PDB entry 7EU8 | electron microscopy, 4.07 A resolution (low resolution: residue-level contacts below are approximate; hydrogen-bond / salt-bridge calls are withheld) | chains B and C of the 4 polymer chains in the assembly

Chain B:
Protein: Glutamate receptor ionotropic, NMDA 2B
Organism: Homo sapiens
UniProt: Q13224 (NMDE2_HUMAN); residues 1-842 here = UniProt positions 1-842
Sequence (862 residues; each row starts with the number of its first residue):
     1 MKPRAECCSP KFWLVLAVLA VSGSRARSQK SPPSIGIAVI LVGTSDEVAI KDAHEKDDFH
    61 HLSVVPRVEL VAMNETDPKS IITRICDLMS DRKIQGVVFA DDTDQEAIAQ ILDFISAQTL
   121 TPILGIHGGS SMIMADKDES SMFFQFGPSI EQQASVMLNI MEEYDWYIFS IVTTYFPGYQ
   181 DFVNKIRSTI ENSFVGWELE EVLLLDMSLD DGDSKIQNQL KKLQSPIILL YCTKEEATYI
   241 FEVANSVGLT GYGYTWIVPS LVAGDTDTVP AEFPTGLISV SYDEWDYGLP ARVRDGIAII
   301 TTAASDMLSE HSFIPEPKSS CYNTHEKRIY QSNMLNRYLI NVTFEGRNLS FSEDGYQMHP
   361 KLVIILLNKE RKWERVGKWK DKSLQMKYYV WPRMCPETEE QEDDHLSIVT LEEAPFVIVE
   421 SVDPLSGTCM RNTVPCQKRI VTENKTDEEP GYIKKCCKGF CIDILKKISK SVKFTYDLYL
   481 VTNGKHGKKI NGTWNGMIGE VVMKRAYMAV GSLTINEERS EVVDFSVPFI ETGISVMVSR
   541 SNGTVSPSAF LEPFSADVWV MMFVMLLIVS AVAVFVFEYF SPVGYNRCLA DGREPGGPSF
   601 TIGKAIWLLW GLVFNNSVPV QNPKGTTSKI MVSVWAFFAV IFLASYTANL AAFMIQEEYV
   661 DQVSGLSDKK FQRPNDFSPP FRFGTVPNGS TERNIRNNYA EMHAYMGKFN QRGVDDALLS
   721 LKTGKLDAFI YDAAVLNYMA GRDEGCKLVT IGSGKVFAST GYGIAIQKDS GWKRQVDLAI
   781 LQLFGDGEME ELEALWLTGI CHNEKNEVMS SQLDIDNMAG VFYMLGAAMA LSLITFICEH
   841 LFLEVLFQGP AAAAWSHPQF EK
Not modelled in the structure: 1-33, 43-44, 201-212, 328-330, 393-402, 442-450, 580-599, 804-809, 839-862
Disulfide bonds: Cys-436/Cys-457
Glycans and other covalent adducts: N-acetylglucosamine (NAG) linked to Asn-341, Asn-688
Differences from the reference sequence: expression tag (843-862)
Residues lining bound ligands: Esketamine (JC9; (2S)-2-(2-chlorophenyl)-2-(methylamino)cyclohexan-1-one): Leu-643, Ala-644, Thr-647
Curated features (UniProtKB/Swiss-Prot):
  - region: Lys-604 to Pro-623 (Pore-forming)
  - binding site (Zn(2+)): His-127, Glu-284
  - binding site (L-glutamate): Thr-514, Arg-519, Ser-690, Thr-691, Asp-732
  - site: Asn-615 (Functional determinant of NMDA receptors)
  - glycosylation (N-linked (GlcNAc...) asparagine): Asn-74, Asn-341, Asn-348, Asn-444, Asn-491, Asn-542, Asn-688
  - natural variant: Val-15 (V15M: In DEE27; uncertain significance), Ile-50 (I50N: Found in a patient with schizophrenia; uncertain significance), Leu-362 (L362M: Found in a patient with schizophrenia; uncertain significance), Glu-413 (E413G: In MRD6), Cys-436 (C436R: In MRD6), Cys-456 (C456Y: In MRD6), Cys-461 (C461F: In MRD6), Arg-540 (R540H: In DEE27), Pro-553 (P553L: In MRD6), Asn-615 (N615I: In DEE27), Val-618 (V618G: In DEE27), Tyr-646 (Y646C: In DEE27), 7 further natural variant entries in UniProt
  - mutagenesis: Pro-553 (P553R: Changed glutamate-gated calcium ion channel activity characterized by increased glutamate and glycine potency and slowed response rise time and deactivation time course), Ala-636 (A636P: Severely reduced localization to cell membrane; A636V: Reduced localization to cell membrane ...), Ala-639 (A639V: Reduced localization to cell membrane. Affects glutamate-gated calcium ion channel activity resulting in increased agonist potency and mutant channels activated at lower glutamate and glycine ...), Ile-641 (I641T: Reduced localization to cell membrane. Affects glutamate-gated calcium ion channel activity resulting in increased agonist potency and mutant channels activated at lower glutamate and glycine ...), Asn-649 (N649T: Affects glutamate-gated calcium ion channel activity resulting in increased agonist potency and mutant channels activated at lower glutamate and glycine concentrations), Ala-652 (A652G: No significant effect on glutamate and glycine agonist potency), Ile-655 (I655F: Reduced localization to cell membrane), Met-818 (M818V: Increased glutamate and glycine agonist potency)

Chain C:
Protein: Glutamate receptor ionotropic, NMDA 1
Organism: Homo sapiens
UniProt: Q05586 (NMDZ1_HUMAN); numbering as in UniProt (aligned over 1-847)
Sequence (847 residues; numbered 1 to 847; the number before each row is that of its first residue):
     1 MSTMRLLTLA LLFSCSVARA ACDPKIVNIG AVLSTRKHEQ MFREAVNQAN KRHGSWKIQL
    61 NATSVTHKPN AIQMALSVCE DLISSQVYAI LVSHPPTPND HFTPTPVSYT AGFYRIPVLG
   121 LTTRMSIYSD KSIHLSFLRT VPPYSHQSSV WFEMMRVYSW NHIILLVSDD HEGRAAQKRL
   181 ETLLEERESK AEKVLQFDPG TKNVTALLME AKELEARVII LSASEDDAAT VYRAAAMLNM
   241 TGSGYVWLVG EREISGNALR YAPDGILGLQ LINGKNESAH ISDAVGVVAQ AVHELLEKEN
   301 ITDPPRGCVG NTNIWKTGPL FKRVLMSSKY ADGVTGRVEF NEDGDRKFAN YSIMNLQNRK
   361 LVQVGIYNGT HVIPNDRKII WPGGETEKPR GYQMSTRLKI VTIHQEPFVY VKPTLSDGTC
   421 KEEFTVNGDP VKKVICTGPN DTSPGSPRHT VPQCCYGFCI DLLIKLARTM NFTYEVHLVA
   481 DGKFGTQERV NNSNKKEWNG MMGELLSGQA DMIVAPLTIN NERAQYIEFS KPFKYQGLTI
   541 LVKKEIPRST LDSFMQPFQS TLWLLVGLSV HVVAVMLYLL DRFSPFGRFK VNSEEEEEDA
   601 LTLSSAMWFS WGVLLNSGIG EGAPRSFSAR ILGMVWAGFA MIIVASYTAN LAAFLVLDRP
   661 EERITGINDP RLRNPSDKFI YATVKQSSVD IYFRRQVELS TMYRHMEKHN YESAAEAIQA
   721 VRDNKLHAFI WDSAVLEFEA SQKCDLVTTG ELFFRSGFGI GMRKDSPWKQ NVSLSILKSH
   781 ENGFMEDLDK TWVRYQECDS RSNAPATLTF ENMAGVFMLV AGGIVAGIFL IFIEIAYKRH
   841 KDARRKQ
Not modelled in the structure: 1-24, 53-57, 187-188, 490-495, 546-550, 583-602, 800-806, 842-847
Disulfide bonds: Cys-744/Cys-798
Glycans and other covalent adducts: N-acetylglucosamine (NAG) linked to Asn-203
Residues lining bound ligands: Esketamine (JC9; (2S)-2-(2-chlorophenyl)-2-(methylamino)cyclohexan-1-one): Asn-616, Val-644, Ala-645
Curated features (UniProtKB/Swiss-Prot):
  - region: Leu-603 to Pro-624 (Pore-forming)
  - binding site (glycine): Pro-516, Thr-518, Arg-523, Ser-688, Asp-732
  - glycosylation (N-linked (GlcNAc...) asparagine): Asn-61, Asn-203, Asn-239, Asn-276, Asn-300, Asn-350, Asn-368, Asn-440, Asn-471, Asn-491, Asn-674, Asn-771
  - natural variant: Arg-217 (R217W: In NDHMSR), Asp-227 (D227H: In NDHMSR; uncertain significance), Arg-306 (R306Q: Found in a patient with schizophrenia; uncertain significance), Asp-552 (D552E: In NDHMSD), Pro-557 (P557R: In NDHMSD), Ser-560 (S560SS: In NDHMSD), Gly-618 (G618R: In NDHMSD), Gly-620 (G620R: In NDHMSD), Ala-637 (A637S: In NDHMSD; uncertain significance; A637V: In NDHMSD; uncertain significance), Gly-638 (G638A: In NDHMSD; G638V: In NDHMSD), Met-641 (M641I: In NDHMSD; M641L: In NDHMSD; M641V: In NDHMSD), Ile-642 (I642T: In NDHMSD; uncertain significance), 14 further natural variant entries in UniProt
  - mutagenesis: Ile-642 (I642L: Slight decrease in glutamate and glycine agonist potency; mutant channels are activated at 2-fold higher glutamate and glycine concentrations), Val-644 (V644M: Increase in glutamate and glycine agonist potency; mutant channels are activated lower glutamate and glycine concentrations), Ala-653 (A653G: Increase in glutamate and glycine agonist potency; mutant channels are activated lower glutamate and glycine concentrations), Met-813 (M813V: Slight decrease in glycine agonist potency; no effect on glutamate agonist potency)

How chain B and chain C interact:
Pairs across the interface (49; chain B residue first):
  Ile-515(B) / Leu-777(C)
  Asn-516(B) / Leu-777(C)
  Ser-520(B) / Leu-777(C)
  Phe-525(B) / Lys-531(C)
  Ser-526(B) / Lys-531(C)
  Glu-531(B) / Tyr-535(C)
  Phe-554(B) / Thr-807(C)
  Phe-554(B) / Leu-808(C)
  Ser-555(B) / Leu-808(C)
  Val-558(B) / Met-813(C)
  Met-561(B) / Phe-817(C)
  Val-572(B) / Ile-828(C)
  Val-576(B) / Ile-831(C)
  Asn-616(B) / Ser-617(C)
  Thr-626(B) / Trp-608(C)
  Thr-627(B) / Ile-831(C)
  Ile-630(B) / Trp-608(C)
  Ile-630(B) / Gly-827(C)
  Ile-630(B) / Leu-830(C)
  Ala-636(B) / Leu-615(C)
  Phe-638(B) / Val-816(C)
  Phe-638(B) / Val-820(C)
  Val-640(B) / Leu-615(C)
  Val-640(B) / Asn-616(C)
  Ala-644(B) / Thr-648(C)
  Ala-648(B) / Thr-648(C)
  Ala-648(B) / Leu-651(C)
  Asn-649(B) / Thr-807(C)
  Ile-655(B) / Val-656(C)
  Asn-694(B) / Glu-781(C)
  Ala-758(B) / His-780(C)
  Ala-758(B) / Glu-781(C)
  Ser-759(B) / Tyr-535(C)
  Ser-759(B) / His-780(C)
  Thr-760(B) / Tyr-535(C)
  Gly-761(B) / Tyr-535(C)
  Leu-778(B) / Asn-521(C)
  Leu-778(B) / Gln-525(C)
  Leu-781(B) / Ile-519(C)
  Leu-781(B) / Asn-520(C)
  Leu-781(B) / Asn-521(C)
  Leu-781(B) / Ala-524(C)
  Gln-782(B) / Asn-521(C)
  Phe-784(B) / Tyr-692(C)
  Phe-784(B) / Phe-754(C)
  Phe-784(B) / Arg-755(C)
  Gly-785(B) / Tyr-692(C)
  Gly-785(B) / Arg-695(C)
  Glu-790(B) / Phe-753(C)
Other interface residues (no listed pair), chain B (44 interface residues in all): Glu-517, Glu-521, Pro-528, Pro-553, Leu-612, Lys-629, Phe-637, Thr-647, Ala-652, Asp-786
Other interface residues (no listed pair), chain C (40 interface residues in all): Pro-532, Ala-652, Leu-655, Gln-696, Leu-774, Lys-778, Glu-834, Ile-835

Summary:
44 residues of chain B and 40 residues of chain C are in contact. Esketamine is bound between chain B and
chain C. N-acetylglucosamine is covalently linked to Asn-341(B) and Asn-688(B). N-acetylglucosamine is
covalently linked to Asn-203(C).
Chain B is Glutamate receptor ionotropic, NMDA 2B and chain C is Glutamate receptor ionotropic, NMDA 1, both
from Homo sapiens; the structure, Structure of the human GluN1-GluN2B NMDA receptor in complex with
S-ketamine,glycine and glutamate, was determined by electron microscopy, deposited together with 7EU7.
